PDB entry 5AEW | X-ray diffraction, 1.88 A resolution | chains S and W of the 6 polymer chains in the assembly

# Chain S (and W)
Protein: Biphenyl dioxygenase subunit alpha
From: Burkholderia xenovorans LB400
Notes: EC 1.14.12.18; chain W of this document is another copy of the same molecule, construct and numbering; everything in this record applies to it too
UniProt: P37333 (BPHA_BURXL); residue numbers follow UniProt; this construct covers 1-459
Sequence (459 residues; each row starts with the number of its first residue):
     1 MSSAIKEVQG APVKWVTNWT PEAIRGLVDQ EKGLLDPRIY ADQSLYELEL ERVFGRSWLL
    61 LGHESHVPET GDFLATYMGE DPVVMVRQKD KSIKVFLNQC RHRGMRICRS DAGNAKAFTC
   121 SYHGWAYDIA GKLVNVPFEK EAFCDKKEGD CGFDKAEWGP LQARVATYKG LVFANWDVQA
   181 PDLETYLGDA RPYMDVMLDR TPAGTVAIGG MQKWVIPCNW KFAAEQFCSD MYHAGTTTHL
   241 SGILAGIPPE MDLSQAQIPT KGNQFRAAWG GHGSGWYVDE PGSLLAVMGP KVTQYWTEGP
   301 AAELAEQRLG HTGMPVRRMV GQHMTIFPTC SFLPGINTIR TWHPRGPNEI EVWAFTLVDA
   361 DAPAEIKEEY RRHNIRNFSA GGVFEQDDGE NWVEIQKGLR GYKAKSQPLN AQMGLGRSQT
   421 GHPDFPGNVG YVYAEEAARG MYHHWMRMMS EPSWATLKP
Not modelled in the structure: 1-17, 144-152 (chain W: 1-17, 143-152)
Differences from the reference sequence: engineered mutation Gly335 (Thr in P37333), Ile336 (Phe in P37333), Thr338 (Asn in P37333), Thr341 (Ile in P37333)
Ion coordination: 2Fe-2S cluster Fe: Cys100, His102, Cys120, His123; Fe2+: His233, His239, Asp388
Residues lining bound ligands:
  - biphenyl (BNL): Gln226, Phe227, Asp230, Met231, His233, Ala234, Val287, Gly321, His323, Leu333, Ile336, Phe378, Phe384
  - 2Fe-2S cluster (FES): Cys100, His102, Arg103, Met105, Cys120, Tyr122, His123, Gly124, Trp125
Swiss-Prot annotation at these positions:
  - binding site ([2Fe-2S] cluster): Cys100, His102, Cys120, His123
  - binding site (Fe cation): His233, His239
What the authors report for this chain:
  - binding site for biphenyl: Gln226, Phe227, Asp230, Met231, His233, Ala234, His239, Ser283, Val287, Gly321, Gln322, His323, Leu333, Ile336, Phe378, Phe384
  - mutagenesis - T335G/F336I/N338T/I341T: unchanged catalytic activity (citing earlier work)

# How chain S and chain W interact
Contacting residue pairs (72):
  Leu34(S) - Trp158(W)  hydrophobic
  Glu225(S) - Arg103(W)  salt bridge
  Gln226(S) - Tyr122(W)
  Asp230(S) - Tyr122(W)
  Asp230(S) - His123(W)  salt bridge
  Tyr232(S) - His123(W)
  Tyr232(S) - Trp125(W)
  Tyr232(S) - Val136(W)
  Tyr232(S) - Pro137(W)  hydrogen bond (side chain-backbone)
  Tyr232(S) - Phe138(W)  hydrophobic
  His233(S) - Tyr122(W)
  His233(S) - His123(W)
  Thr236(S) - Tyr122(W)
  Thr236(S) - His123(W)  hydrogen bond (side chain-backbone)
  Thr236(S) - Pro137(W)
  Thr236(S) - Phe138(W)
  Thr237(S) - Cys120(W)
  Thr237(S) - Ser121(W)  hydrogen bond (side chain-backbone)
  Thr237(S) - Tyr122(W)  hydrogen bond (side chain-backbone)
  Thr237(S) - His123(W)
  Thr237(S) - Gly124(W)  hydrogen bond (side chain-backbone)
  Thr238(S) - Ser121(W)
  Thr238(S) - Tyr122(W)  hydrogen bond (side chain-backbone)
  Ile258(S) - Phe138(W)  hydrophobic
  Glu390(S) - Arg109(W)  salt bridge
  Asn391(S) - Met105(W)
  Asn391(S) - Ser121(W)  hydrogen bond
  Asn391(S) - Tyr122(W)
  Trp392(S) - Tyr122(W)  hydrogen bond
  Glu394(S) - Met105(W)
  Glu394(S) - Arg106(W)
  Glu394(S) - Arg109(W)  salt bridge
  Ile395(S) - Arg103(W)
  Ile395(S) - Gly104(W)
  Ile395(S) - Met105(W)
  Ile395(S) - Tyr122(W)  hydrophobic
  Lys397(S) - Tyr77(W)
  Lys397(S) - Arg106(W)
  Gly398(S) - Pro82(W)
  Leu399(S) - Gln99(W)
  Arg400(S) - Glu80(W)
  Gly401(S) - Glu80(W)
  Gly401(S) - Asp81(W)
  Tyr402(S) - Leu50(W)  hydrophobic
  Tyr402(S) - Glu51(W)  hydrogen bond
  Tyr402(S) - Asp81(W)  hydrogen bond (backbone-side chain)
  Lys403(S) - Gly55(W)
  Lys403(S) - Asp81(W)  hydrogen bond (backbone-side chain)
  Lys403(S) - Leu97(W)
  Lys403(S) - Trp176(W)
  Ala404(S) - Asp81(W)  hydrogen bond (backbone-side chain)
  Ala404(S) - Leu97(W)  hydrophobic
  Ala404(S) - Gln99(W)  hydrogen bond (backbone-side chain)
  Gln407(S) - Arg101(W)
  Gln407(S) - Leu161(W)
  Pro408(S) - Arg101(W)  hydrogen bond (backbone-side chain)
  Pro408(S) - Trp158(W)
  Leu409(S) - Cys100(W)
  Leu409(S) - Arg101(W)
  Leu409(S) - His102(W)
  Leu409(S) - Gly104(W)
  Asn410(S) - Arg101(W)  hydrogen bond (backbone-backbone)
  Asn410(S) - His102(W)  hydrogen bond (backbone-backbone)
  Asn410(S) - Arg103(W)  hydrogen bond (backbone-side chain)
  Asn410(S) - Phe153(W)
  Asn410(S) - Trp158(W)
  Ala411(S) - Arg103(W)
  Gln412(S) - Phe153(W)
  Tyr433(S) - Phe138(W)  hydrophobic
  Tyr433(S) - Ala142(W)
  Glu435(S) - His102(W)  salt bridge
  Glu435(S) - Arg103(W)  salt bridge
Also at the interface, not in a pair above, chain S (42 interface residues in all): Leu35, Tyr40, Phe222, Gly235, Thr260, Ser406, Met413, Gly414, Arg417, Tyr431, Ala438
Also at the interface, not in a pair above, chain W (33 interface residues in all): Glu141, Arg345

# Summary
42 residues of chain S face 33 of chain W across their interface; the contacts include 17 hydrogen bonds and 6
salt bridges. Polar contacts include Glu225(S)-Arg103(W), Asp230(S)-His123(W) and Glu390(S)-Arg109(W). The
paper reports a binding site for biphenyl at Gln226(S), Phe227(S) and Asp230(S) among others;
T335G/F336I/N338T/I341T of chain S leave catalytic activity unchanged.
Chain S and chain W are both Biphenyl dioxygenase subunit alpha (Burkholderia xenovorans LB400); the
structure, Crystal structure of II9 variant of Biphenyl dioxygenase from Burkholderia xenovorans LB400 in
complex with biphenyl, was determined by X-ray diffraction, deposited together with 5AEU.
